PDB entry 9LNR | X-ray diffraction, 2.10 A resolution | chain A

# Chain A
Protein: Mitogen-activated protein kinase 1
From: Homo sapiens
Notes: EC 2.7.11.24
Reference sequence: P28482 (MK01_HUMAN); residue numbers follow UniProt; this construct covers 1-360
Chain sequence (380 residues; numbered -19 to 360; the number before each row is that of its first residue; numbers below 1 keep their minus sign (Met-19 is residue -19)):
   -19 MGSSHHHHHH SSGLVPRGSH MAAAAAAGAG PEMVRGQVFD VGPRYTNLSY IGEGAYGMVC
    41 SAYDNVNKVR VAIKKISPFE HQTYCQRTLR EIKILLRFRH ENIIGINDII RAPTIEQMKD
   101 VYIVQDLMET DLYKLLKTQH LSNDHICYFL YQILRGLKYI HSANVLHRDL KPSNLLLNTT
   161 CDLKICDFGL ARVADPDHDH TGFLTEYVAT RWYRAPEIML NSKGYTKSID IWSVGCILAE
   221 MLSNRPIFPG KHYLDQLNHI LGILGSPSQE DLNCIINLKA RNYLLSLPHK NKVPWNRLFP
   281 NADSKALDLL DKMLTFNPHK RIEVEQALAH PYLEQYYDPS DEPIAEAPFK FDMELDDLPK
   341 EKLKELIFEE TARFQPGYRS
Unresolved in the structure: -19 to 8, 175-189, 202-203, 359-360
Construct notes: initiating methionine (-19); expression tag (-18 to 0)
Small-molecule neighbours: A1EKR (4-[5-chloranyl-2-[[3-[(dimethylamino)methyl]phenyl]amino]pyrimidin-4-yl]-N-morpholin-4-yl-thiophene-2-carboxamide): Tyr30, Ile31, Glu33, Gly34, Val39, Ala52, Lys54, Ile84, Gln105, Asp106, Leu107, Met108, Glu109, Thr110, Asp111, Lys114, Lys151, Ser153, Asn154, Leu156, Cys166, Asp167
UniProt features mapped onto this chain:
  - DNA-binding region: Lys259 to Arg277
  - motif: Thr185 to Tyr187 (TXY), Asp318 to Glu322 (Cytoplasmic retention motif), Ala327 to Met333 (Nuclear translocation motif)
  - active site: Asp149 (Proton acceptor)
  - binding site (ATP): Ile31 to Val39, Lys54
  - modified residue: Ala2 (N-acetylalanine), Ser29 (Phosphoserine), Thr185 (Phosphothreonine), Tyr187 (Phosphotyrosine), Thr190 (Phosphothreonine), Ser246 (Phosphoserine), Ser248 (Phosphoserine), Ser284 (Phosphoserine)
  - natural variant: Ile74 (I74N: In NS13), His80 (H80Y: In NS13), Ala174 (A174V: In NS13), Asp318 (D318G: In NS13; D318N: In NS13), Glu322 (E322Q: In NS13), Pro323 (P323R: In NS13)
  - mutagenesis: Lys54 (K54R: Does not inhibit interaction with MAP2K1), Pro176 to Asp179 (Inhibits homodimerization and interaction with TPR), Thr185 (T185A: Inhibits interaction with TPR; when associated with A-187), Tyr187 (Y187A: Inhibits interaction with TPR; when associated with A-185), Leu234 (L234A: Inhibits interaction with TPR), Asp318 (D318A: Loss of dephosphorylation by PTPRJ; D318N: Inhibits interaction with MAP2K1 but not with TPR; when associated with N-321), Asp321 (D321N: Inhibits interaction with MAP2K1 but not with TPR; when associated with N-318)
What the authors report for this chain:
  - binding site for A1EKR: Lys54, Gln105, Met108, Lys151, Asp167

# In short
Chain A binds compound A1EKR. UniProt lists active-site residue Asp149, 10 ATP-binding residues and 10
mutagenesis sites. The paper reports a binding site for A1EKR at Lys54, Gln105 and Met108 among others.
Chain A is Mitogen-activated protein kinase 1 (Homo sapiens); the structure, Crystal structure of SKLB-D18
with ERK2, was determined by X-ray diffraction together with 9LTA from the same study.
